Entry 7WB4 (electron microscopy, 5.60 A resolution (low resolution: residue-level contacts below are approximate; hydrogen-bond / salt-bridge calls are withheld)); this record covers chains A and M of the 27 polymer chains in the assembly.

Chain A:
Name: MGC83295 protein
Source organism: Xenopus laevis
UniProtKB: Q642R6 (Q642R6_XENLA); numbering as in UniProt (aligned over 1-2011)
Amino-acid sequence (2011 residues; numbered 1 to 2011; the number before each row is that of its first residue):
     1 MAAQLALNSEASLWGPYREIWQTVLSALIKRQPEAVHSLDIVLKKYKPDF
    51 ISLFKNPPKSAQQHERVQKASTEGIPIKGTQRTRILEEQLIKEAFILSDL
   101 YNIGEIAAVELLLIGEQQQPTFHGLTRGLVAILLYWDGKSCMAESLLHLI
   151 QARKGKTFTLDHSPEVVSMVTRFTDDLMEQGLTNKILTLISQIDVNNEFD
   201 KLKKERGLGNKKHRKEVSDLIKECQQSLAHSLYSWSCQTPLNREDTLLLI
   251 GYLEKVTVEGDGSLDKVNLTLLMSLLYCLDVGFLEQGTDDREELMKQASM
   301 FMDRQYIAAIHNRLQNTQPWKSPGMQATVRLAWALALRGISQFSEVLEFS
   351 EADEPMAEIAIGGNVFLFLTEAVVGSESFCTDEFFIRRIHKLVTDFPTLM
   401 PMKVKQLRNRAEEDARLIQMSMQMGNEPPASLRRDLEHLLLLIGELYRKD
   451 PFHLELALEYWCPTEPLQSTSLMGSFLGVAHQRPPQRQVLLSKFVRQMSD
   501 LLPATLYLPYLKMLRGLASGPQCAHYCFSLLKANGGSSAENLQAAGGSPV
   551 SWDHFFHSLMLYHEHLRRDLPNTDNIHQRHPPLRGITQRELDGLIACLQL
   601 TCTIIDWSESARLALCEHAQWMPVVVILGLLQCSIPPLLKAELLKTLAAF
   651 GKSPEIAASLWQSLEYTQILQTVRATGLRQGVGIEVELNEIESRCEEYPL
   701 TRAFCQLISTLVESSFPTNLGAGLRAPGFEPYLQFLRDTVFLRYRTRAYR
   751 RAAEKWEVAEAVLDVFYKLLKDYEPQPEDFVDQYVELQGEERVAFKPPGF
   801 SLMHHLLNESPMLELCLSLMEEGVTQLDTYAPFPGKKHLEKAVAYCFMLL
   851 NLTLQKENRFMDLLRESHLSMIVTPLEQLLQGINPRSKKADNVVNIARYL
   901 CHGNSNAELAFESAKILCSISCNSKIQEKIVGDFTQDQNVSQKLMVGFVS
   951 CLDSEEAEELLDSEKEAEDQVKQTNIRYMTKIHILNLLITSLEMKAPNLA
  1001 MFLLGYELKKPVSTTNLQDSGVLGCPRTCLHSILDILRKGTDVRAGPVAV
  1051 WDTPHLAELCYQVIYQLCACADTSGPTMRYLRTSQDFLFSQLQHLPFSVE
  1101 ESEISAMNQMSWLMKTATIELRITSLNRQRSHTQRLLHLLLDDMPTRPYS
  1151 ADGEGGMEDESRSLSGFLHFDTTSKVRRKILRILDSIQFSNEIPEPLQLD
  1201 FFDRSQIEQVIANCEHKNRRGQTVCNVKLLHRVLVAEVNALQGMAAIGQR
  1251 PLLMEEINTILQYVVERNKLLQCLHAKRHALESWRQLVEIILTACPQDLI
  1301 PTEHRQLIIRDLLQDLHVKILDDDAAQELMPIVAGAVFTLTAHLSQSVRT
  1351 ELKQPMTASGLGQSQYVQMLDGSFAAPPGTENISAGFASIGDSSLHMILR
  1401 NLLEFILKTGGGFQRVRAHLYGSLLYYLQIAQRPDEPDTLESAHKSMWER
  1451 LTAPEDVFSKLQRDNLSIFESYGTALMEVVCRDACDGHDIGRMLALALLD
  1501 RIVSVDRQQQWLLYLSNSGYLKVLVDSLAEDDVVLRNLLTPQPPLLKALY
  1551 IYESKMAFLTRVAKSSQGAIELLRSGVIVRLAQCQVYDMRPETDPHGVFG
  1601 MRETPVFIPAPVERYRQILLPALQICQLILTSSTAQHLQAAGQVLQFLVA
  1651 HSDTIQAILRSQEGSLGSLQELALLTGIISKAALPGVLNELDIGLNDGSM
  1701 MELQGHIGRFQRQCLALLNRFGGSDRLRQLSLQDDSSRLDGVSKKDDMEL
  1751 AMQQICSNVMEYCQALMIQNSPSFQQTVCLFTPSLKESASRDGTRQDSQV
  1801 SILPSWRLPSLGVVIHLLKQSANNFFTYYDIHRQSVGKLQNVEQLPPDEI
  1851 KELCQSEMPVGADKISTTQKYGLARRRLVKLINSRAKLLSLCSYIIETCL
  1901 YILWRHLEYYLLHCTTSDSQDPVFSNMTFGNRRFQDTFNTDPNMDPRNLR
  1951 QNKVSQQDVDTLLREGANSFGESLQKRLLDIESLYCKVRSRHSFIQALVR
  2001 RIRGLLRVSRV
Disordered / not traced: 1-9, 464-480, 537-546, 1148-1174, 1357-1383, 1433-1456, 1592-1609, 1783-1807, 1856-1865, 1914-1956, 2007-2011

Chain M:
Name: Nuclear pore complex protein
Source organism: Xenopus laevis
UniProtKB: A2RV69 (A2RV69_XENLA); residue numbers follow UniProt; this construct covers 1-916
Amino-acid sequence (916 residues; each row starts with the number of its first residue):
     1 MDMLSPVVREAEVSRAARRQSSNRKNPADESWSNATPTRGPSSRTTGQTL
    51 FRQHMTPQTWNSSRPPDVSAILGTVGRSPRLLQTPGRLANLSMMSNPDDS
   101 VWTTTFSPGRTGMYTTLDSPSFTEDITLSAVMLQEEDPGEAATMSMYPDF
   151 LKSFLEHPSSAVFELIEQYEATCNTQITLLKKIVKRVTPGQQKFSKTASI
   201 LWLLQQEMVTWRLIAALYRDRIQSALEEENMFEIAAPNASEKTIVDKLFQ
   251 RDTLVRQSQLVVDWLESIAKDEVGDFSDNIEYYAKSVYWENTLHTLKQRS
   301 MLSLGSSRPLVSELDPDAPIRQKLPLDDLDREDDIRLLKYLFTLIRAGMT
   351 DEAQRLCKRCGQAWRAATLEGWKLYHDANINGGTELQAVEGNPYRCVWKT
   401 CCWRMAEDEQFNKYERAIYATLSGNLKQLLPVCESWEDTVWAHFKVMVDS
   451 LVEQEIRASIISFNEANELPREYLEANWTLDSVFEELQATDKKRVLEENR
   501 EHYHIIQKFVILADVDGLMDEFSEWLSNGKNLLLGHLLRFMTHLLLFFRT
   551 LGLQAKEEVSVEVLKTYIQRLINEKQIELIAFYVSHLPQELAISQYAVFL
   601 ENITDPDQRQRCLELAKEAGLDVASITKTVVENTRKKDAGEFAHHDFAPA
   651 LDSGTSEEDRAKIDVIDWLVFDPAQRAEALKQSNAIMRKFLASKKHEAAK
   701 EVFAKIPQDSIAEIYSQWEEQAMDSALPAEDDNAIREHLCIRAYLESHEA
   751 FNEWFKHINSPPQKPTLVGQASFTEKVAHEHKEKKYEMDFGIWKGHLDAL
   801 TSDVKEKIYNVLLFVDGGWMVDVREDTEEDPERSHQMVLLRRLCLPMMCF
   851 LLHTVLHNTKQYKDCLRLADIVSSENQKLYTVFSKTEMRNLLQKLRESSL
   901 MLLDLQLDPLGYEIQS
Disordered / not traced: 1-120

Chain A / chain M interface:
Pairs across the interface - 8 pairs, chain A then chain M:
  Gly1248(A) with Ser772(M); Phe773(M)
  Gln1249(A) with Ser772(M)
  Pro1251(A) with Gln770(M)
  Arg1507(A) with Gln134(M)
  His1992(A) with Tyr283(M)
  Gln1996(A) with Tyr282(M); Tyr283(M)
Interface residues without a listed pair, chain A (10 interface residues in all): Arg1250, Ser1459, Gln1508, Leu1984
Interface residues without a listed pair, chain M (9 interface residues in all): Glu136, Pro189, Thr774

Summary:
10 residues of chain A and 9 residues of chain M are in contact.
Here chain A is MGC83295 protein and chain M is Nuclear pore complex protein, both from Xenopus laevis. Entry
7WB4 (Cryo-EM structure of the NR subunit from X. laevis NPC) was determined by electron microscopy.
